Entry 7BCA (X-ray diffraction, 2.80 A resolution); this record covers chains A and C of the 4 polymer chains in the assembly.

Chain A:
Name: KORA domain-containing protein
From: Escherichia coli K-12
UniProt: Q6I6B7 (Q6I6B7_ECOLX); residues 6-102 here correspond to UniProt positions 11-107 (UniProt number = residue number + 5)
Sequence (98 residues; row label = number of the first residue in the row):
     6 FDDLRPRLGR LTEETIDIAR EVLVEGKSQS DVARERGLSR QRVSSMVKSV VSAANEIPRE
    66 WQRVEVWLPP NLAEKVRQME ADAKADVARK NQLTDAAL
Unresolved in the structure: 6-7
Differences from the reference sequence: conflict Leu-98 (Ser103 in Q6I6B7); expression tag (103)
Modified residues: Mse-51 (selenomethionine; parent Met); Mse-84 (selenomethionine; parent Met)
What the authors report for this chain:
  - binding site for the 19-nt DNA strand (chain C): Arg-45
  - binding site for the 19-nt DNA strand: Gln-46
  - specificity-determining residues: Arg-45, Gln-46

Chain C:
Molecule: 19-nt DNA strand
Sequence (19 nucleotides; numbered 1 to 19; the number before each row is that of its first residue):
     1 TGTCAATAGG TGTCAATAC

Interface between chain A and chain C:
Pairs across the interface (16; chain A residue first):
  Ser-33(A) with DG12(C), phosphate contact
  Gln-34(A) with DG12(C), phosphate contact; DT13(C), hydrogen bond to the phosphate
  Ser-35(A) with DT11(C), sugar contact; DG12(C), hydrogen bond to the phosphate
  Arg-39(A) with DT11(C), salt bridge to the phosphate
  Arg-45(A) with DT11(C), base contact; DG12(C), hydrogen bond to the base; DT13(C), base contact
  Gln-46(A) with DT13(C), base contact; DC14(C), base contact
  Ser-49(A) with DT13(C), hydrogen bond to the phosphate
  Lys-53(A) with DC14(C), salt bridge to the phosphate
  Gln-67(A) with DC14(C), phosphate contact; DA15(C), phosphate contact
  Arg-68(A) with DT13(C), salt bridge to the phosphate
Also at the interface, not in a pair above, chain A (11 interface residues in all): Asp-36

In short:
Chain A and chain C form an interface of 11 and 5 residues respectively, with 4 hydrogen bonds and 3 salt
bridges. Polar pairs include Arg-45(A)/DG12(C), Gln-34(A)/DT13(C) and Ser-35(A)/DG12(C). From the paper: a
binding site for the 19-nt DNA strand (chain C) at Arg-45(A); a binding site for the 19-nt DNA strand at
Gln-46(A).
Chain A is KORA domain-containing protein (Escherichia coli K-12) and chain C is a 19-nt DNA strand; the
structure, Crystal structure of the HTH DNA binding protein ArdK from R388 plasmid bound to a direct-repeat
..., was determined by X-ray diffraction together with 7BCB from the same study.
